9D5B - chains B and D of the 4 polymer chains in the assembly; structure by electron microscopy, 3.08 A resolution.

== Chain B (and D) ==
Protein: Multi-ubiquitin domain-containing protein
Organism: Methylobacterium brachiatum
Notes: chain D of this document is another copy of the same molecule, construct and numbering; everything in this record applies to it too
UniProtKB: A0AAJ1WXN4 (A0AAJ1WXN4_9HYPH); residues 2-243 here = UniProt positions 2-243
Amino-acid sequence (261 residues; row label = number of the first residue in the row; numbers below 1 keep their minus sign (Met-17 is residue -17)):
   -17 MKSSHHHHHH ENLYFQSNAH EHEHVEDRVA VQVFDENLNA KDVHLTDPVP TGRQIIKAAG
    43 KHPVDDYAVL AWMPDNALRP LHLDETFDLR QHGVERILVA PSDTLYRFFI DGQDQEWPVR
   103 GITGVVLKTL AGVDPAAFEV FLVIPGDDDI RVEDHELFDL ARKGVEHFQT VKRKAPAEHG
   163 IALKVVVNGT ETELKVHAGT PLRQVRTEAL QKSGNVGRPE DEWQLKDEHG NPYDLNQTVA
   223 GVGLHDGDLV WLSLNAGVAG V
Not modelled in the structure: -17 to 9, 156-243
Construct notes: initiating methionine (-17); expression tag (-16 to 1)
Ion coordination: Ca2+ site 1: Asp29, Val31; Ca2+ site 2: Asp131 (shared with Asp131(D) of chain D); Ca2+ site 3: Leu142, Arg144, Gly146, Glu148

== Chain B / chain D interface ==
Contacting residue pairs (14):
  Phe123(B) - Gly128(D)
  Val125(B) - Val125(D)  hydrophobic
  Ile126(B) - Asp131(D)
  Pro127(B) - Asp131(D)
  Pro127(B) - Gln151(D)
  Pro127(B) - Val153(D)
  Gly128(B) - Phe123(D)
  Gly128(B) - Asp131(D)  hydrogen bond (backbone-side chain)
  Asp129(B) - Asp131(D)
  Asp131(B) - Ile126(D)
  Asp131(B) - Pro127(D)
  Asp131(B) - Gly128(D)  hydrogen bond (side chain-backbone)
  Gln151(B) - Pro127(D)
  Val153(B) - Pro127(D)
Interface residues without a listed pair, chain D (9 interface residues in all): Asp129

== Summary ==
Chain B and chain D each contribute 9 residues to their interface; the contacts include 2 hydrogen bonds. Its
one hydrogen-bonded contact is Gly128(B)-Asp131(D). Asp29(B) and Val31(B) form the Ca2+ site 1. Leu142(B),
Arg144(B), Gly146(B) and Glu148(B) form the Ca2+ site 3.
Chain B and chain D are both Multi-ubiquitin domain-containing protein (Methylobacterium brachiatum); the
structure, Structure of Methylobacterium brachiatum multi-ubiquitin protein filament, was determined by
electron microscopy together with 8U38, 9CD2, 9D59 and 9D5A from the same study.
